3M9D - chains C and D of the 9 polymer chains in the assembly; structure by X-ray diffraction, 4.50 A resolution (low resolution: residue-level contacts below are approximate; hydrogen-bond / salt-bridge calls are withheld).

== Chain C (and D) ==
Molecule: Proteasome-associated ATPase
Source organism: Mycobacterium tuberculosis
Notes: fragment: Coil Coil inter domain (UNP residues: 1-234); chain D of this document is another copy of the same molecule, construct and numbering; everything in this record applies to it too
Reference sequence: P63345 (MPA_MYCTU); residues 1-234 here = UniProt positions 1-234
Sequence (251 residues; row label = number of the first residue in the row):
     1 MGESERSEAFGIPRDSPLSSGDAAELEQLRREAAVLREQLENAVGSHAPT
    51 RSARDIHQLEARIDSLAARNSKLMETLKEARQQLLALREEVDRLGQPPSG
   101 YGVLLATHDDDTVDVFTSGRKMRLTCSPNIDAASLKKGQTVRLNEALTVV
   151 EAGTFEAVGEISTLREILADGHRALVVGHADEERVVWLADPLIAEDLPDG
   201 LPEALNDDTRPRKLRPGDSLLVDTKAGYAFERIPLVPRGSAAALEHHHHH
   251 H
Disordered / not traced: 1-51, 238-251
Construct notes: expression tag (235-251)

== Chain C / chain D interface ==
Pairs across the interface - 47 pairs, chain C then chain D:
  Leu-59(C) with Leu-59(D)
  Arg-62(C) with Ile-63(D)
  Ile-63(C) with Leu-59(D)
  Arg-69(C) with Met-74(D)
  Asn-70(C) with Asn-70(D); Leu-73(D)
  Leu-73(C) with Asn-70(D); Met-74(D)
  Leu-77(C) with Thr-76(D); Leu-77(D)
  Leu-84(C) with Ala-80(D); Gln-83(D); Leu-84(D)
  Leu-87(C) with Leu-87(D)
  Arg-88(C) with Gln-83(D)
  Glu-90(C) with Pro-128(D)
  Arg-93(C) with Asp-110(D); Asp-111(D); Thr-125(D)
  Leu-94(C) with Thr-125(D); Cys-126(D); Pro-128(D)
  Pro-98(C) with Arg-123(D); Leu-124(D)
  Ser-99(C) with Met-122(D); Arg-123(D)
  Tyr-101(C) with His-108(D); Asp-114(D); Lys-121(D); Arg-123(D)
  Ser-118(C) with Arg-120(D)
  Arg-142(C) with Arg-123(D)
  Glu-156(C) with Lys-121(D)
  Ala-157(C) with Arg-173(D); Val-185(D)
  Val-158(C) with Val-185(D); Val-186(D); Trp-187(D)
  Gly-159(C) with Arg-184(D); Val-185(D)
  Ile-161(C) with Glu-183(D)
  His-179(C) with Glu-182(D)
  Leu-221(C) with Val-185(D)
  Glu-231(C) with Arg-173(D)
  Leu-235(C) with Arg-165(D)
  Val-236(C) with Arg-165(D); Glu-166(D)
Other interface residues (no listed pair), chain C (37 interface residues in all): Glu-60, Leu-66, Ala-67, Thr-76, Gln-83, Val-91, Gln-96, Glu-151, Glu-160
Other interface residues (no listed pair), chain D (41 interface residues in all): Ile-56, Leu-66, Val-91, Ser-127, Leu-147, Leu-175, Ala-180, Asp-181, Gly-227

== Summary ==
The interface between chain C and chain D involves 37 residues on one side and 41 on the other.
Chain C and chain D are both Proteasome-associated ATPase (Mycobacterium tuberculosis); the structure, Crystal
structure of the prokaryotic ubiquintin-like protein Pup complexed with the hexameric proteasomal ATPase Mpa
which ..., was determined by X-ray diffraction, deposited together with 3M91, 3M9B and 3M9H.
